PDB entry 4QFK | X-ray diffraction, 2.29 A resolution | chain H

== Chain H ==
Molecule: ABC transporter periplasmic peptide-binding protein
UniProtKB: A7Y7W1 (A7Y7W1_PSEU9); residue numbers follow UniProt; this construct covers 1-535
Chain sequence (541 residues; numbered 1 to 541; the number before each row is that of its first residue):
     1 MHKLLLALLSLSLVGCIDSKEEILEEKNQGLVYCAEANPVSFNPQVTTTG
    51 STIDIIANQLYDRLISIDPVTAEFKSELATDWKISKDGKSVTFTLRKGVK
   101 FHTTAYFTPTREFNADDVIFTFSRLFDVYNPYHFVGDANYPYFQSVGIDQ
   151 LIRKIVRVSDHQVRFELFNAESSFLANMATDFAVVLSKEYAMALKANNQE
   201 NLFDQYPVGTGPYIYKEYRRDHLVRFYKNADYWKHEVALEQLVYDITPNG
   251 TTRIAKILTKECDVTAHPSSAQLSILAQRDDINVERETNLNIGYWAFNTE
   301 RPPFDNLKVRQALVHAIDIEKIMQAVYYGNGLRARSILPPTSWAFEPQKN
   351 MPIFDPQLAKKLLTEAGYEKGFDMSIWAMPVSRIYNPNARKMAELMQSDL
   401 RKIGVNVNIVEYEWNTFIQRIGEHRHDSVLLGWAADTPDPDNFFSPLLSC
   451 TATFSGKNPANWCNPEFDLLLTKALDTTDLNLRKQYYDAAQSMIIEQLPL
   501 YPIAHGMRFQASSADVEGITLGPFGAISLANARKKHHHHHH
Disordered / not traced: 1-29, 535-541
Sequence notes: expression tag (536-541)
Disulfide bonds: C34-C262, C450-C463

== Summary ==
Chain H is ABC transporter periplasmic peptide-binding protein; the structure, Crystal structure of dipeptide
binding protein from pseudoalteromonas sp. SM9913, was determined by X-ray diffraction (same publication as
4QFL, 4QFN, 4QFO and 4QFP).
